PDB entry 1T73 | X-ray diffraction, 2.20 A resolution | chains A and B

[Chain A]
Molecule: Androgen receptor
Source organism: Pan troglodytes
Notes: fragment: ligand binding domain
Reference sequence: O97775 (ANDR_PANTR); residues 662-919 here correspond to UniProt positions 654-911 (UniProt number = residue number - 8)
Chain sequence (269 residues; each row starts with the number of its first residue):
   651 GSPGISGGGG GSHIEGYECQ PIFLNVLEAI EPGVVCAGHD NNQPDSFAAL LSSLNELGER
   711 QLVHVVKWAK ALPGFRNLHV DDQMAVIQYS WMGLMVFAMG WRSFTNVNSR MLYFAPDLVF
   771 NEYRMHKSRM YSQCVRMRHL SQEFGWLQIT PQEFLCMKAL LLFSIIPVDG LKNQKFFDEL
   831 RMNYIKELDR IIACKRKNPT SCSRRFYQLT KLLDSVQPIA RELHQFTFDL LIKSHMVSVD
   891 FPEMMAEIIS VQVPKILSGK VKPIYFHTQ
Unresolved in the structure: 651-668, 919
Differences from the reference sequence: cloning artifact (651-661)
Small-molecule neighbours: 5-alpha-dihydrotestosterone (DHT): Leu701, Leu704, Asn705, Leu707, Gly708, Gln711, Trp741, Met742, Met745, Val746, Met749, Arg752, Phe764, Met780, Met787, Leu873, Phe876, Thr877, Leu880, Phe891
UniProt features mapped onto this chain:
  - binding site (17beta-hydroxy-5alpha-androstan-3-one): Asn705, Arg752, Thr877
  - site: Lys720 (Interaction with coactivator LXXL and FXXFY motifs), Glu897 (Interaction with coactivator FXXLF and FXXFY motifs)
  - modified residue: Tyr915 (Phosphotyrosine)
  - cross-link (Glycyl lysine isopeptide (Lys-Gly)): Lys845 (interchain with G-Cter in ubiquitin), Lys847 (interchain with G-Cter in ubiquitin)
From the paper describing this entry:
  - specificity-determining residues: Val730, Met734, Ile737 (by similarity / conservation)

[Chain B]
Molecule: FxxFF motif peptide
Chain sequence (20 residues; each row starts with the number of its first residue):
    99 SRFADFFRNE GLGSRSGSGK
Unresolved in the structure: 107-118

[How chain A and chain B interact]
Contacting residue pairs (17):
  Val713(A) with Arg100(B)
  Val716(A) with Phe101(B), hydrophobic; Phe104(B), hydrophobic; Phe105(B), hydrophobic
  Lys720(A) with Phe104(B), hydrogen bond (side chain-backbone)
  Val730(A) with Phe105(B), hydrophobic
  Gln733(A) with Phe105(B)
  Met734(A) with Phe101(B); Phe105(B), hydrophobic
  Ile737(A) with Phe101(B), hydrophobic; Phe105(B), hydrophobic
  Gln738(A) with Phe101(B)
  Glu893(A) with Arg100(B)
  Met894(A) with Arg100(B); Phe101(B); Phe104(B), hydrophobic
  Glu897(A) with Ser99(B), hydrogen bond
Interface residues without a listed pair, chain A (15 interface residues in all): Glu709, Leu712, Phe725, Ile898
Interface residues without a listed pair, chain B (6 interface residues in all): Ala102
The authors on this interface:
  - interface residues, chain A: Val713(A), Glu897(A)

[Overview]
Chain A and chain B form an interface of 15 and 6 residues respectively; the contacts include 2 hydrogen
bonds. Polar pairs include Lys720(A)-Phe104(B) and Glu897(A)-Ser99(B). Ligands of chain A:
5-alpha-dihydrotestosterone. Curated annotation (UniProt) lists 3 residues binding
17beta-hydroxy-5alpha-androstan-3-one on chain A. From the paper: interface residues Val713(A) and Glu897(A);
specificity determinants Val730(A), Met734(A) and Ile737(A).
Chain A is Androgen receptor (Pan troglodytes) and chain B is FxxFF motif peptide; the structure, Crystal
structure of the androgen receptor ligand binding domain in complex with a FxxFF motif, was determined by
X-ray diffraction, deposited together with 1T74, 1T76, 1T79, 1T7F, 1T7M and 1T7R.
